PDB entry 7U32 | electron microscopy, 3.46 A resolution | chains F and G of the 20 polymer chains in the assembly

[Chain F (and G)]
Molecule: Integrase
Source organism: Visna/maedi virus EV1 KV1772
Notes: EC 2.7.7.-, 3.1.-.-; chain G of this document is another copy of the same molecule, construct and numbering; everything in this record applies to it too
Reference sequence: P35956 (POL_VILVK); residues 1-281 here correspond to UniProt positions 1226-1506 (UniProt number = residue number + 1225)
Amino-acid sequence (281 residues; row label = number of the first residue in the row):
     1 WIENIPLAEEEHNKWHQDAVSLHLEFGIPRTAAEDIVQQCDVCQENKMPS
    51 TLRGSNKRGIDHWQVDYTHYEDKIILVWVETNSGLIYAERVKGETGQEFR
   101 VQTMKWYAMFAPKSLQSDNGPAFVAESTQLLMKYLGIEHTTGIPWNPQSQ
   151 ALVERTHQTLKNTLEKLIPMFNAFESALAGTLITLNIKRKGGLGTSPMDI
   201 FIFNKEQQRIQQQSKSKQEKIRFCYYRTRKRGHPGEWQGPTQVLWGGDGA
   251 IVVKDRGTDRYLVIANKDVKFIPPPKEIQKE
Disordered / not traced: 1-3, 48-59, 277-281 (chain G: 48-58, 216-281)
Ion coordination: Zn2+: H12, H16, C40, C43
Swiss-Prot annotation at these positions:
  - zinc finger: E3 to Q44 (Integrase-type)
  - DNA-binding region: R222 to P274 (Integrase-type)
  - binding site (Zn(2+)): H12, H16, C40, C43
  - binding site (Mg(2+)): D66, D118, E154
What the authors report for this chain:
  - catalytic residues: D66, D118, E154
  - binding site for DNA ev272: R231
  - mutagenesis - E154Q, Y225A, W245E, W245L, V252A, V252D, I272E: abolished catalytic activity
  - mutagenesis - F223A, R231E, Y261A, Y261E, V263E: decreased catalytic activity
  - specificity-determining residues: W145, R231 (proposed by the authors, not directly observed)

[How chain F and chain G interact]
Residue-residue contacts - 35 pairs, chain F then chain G:
  W15(F) - G180(G)
  W15(F) - T184(G)
  W15(F) - K188(G)
  Q17(F) - K188(G)
  D18(F) - R189(G)  salt bridge
  V20(F) - R189(G)
  S21(F) - R189(G)
  L24(F) - G192(G)
  L24(F) - G194(G)
  E25(F) - K190(G)  salt bridge
  N46(F) - N162(G)
  N46(F) - K166(G)
  Q148(F) - A151(G)
  Q148(F) - R155(G)
  A151(F) - Q148(G)
  R155(F) - Q148(G)
  E165(F) - N46(G)  hydrogen bond
  K166(F) - V42(G)
  K166(F) - N46(G)  hydrogen bond
  T184(F) - W15(G)
  K188(F) - E11(G)  salt bridge
  K188(F) - K14(G)
  K188(F) - W15(G)
  K188(F) - Q17(G)
  K188(F) - S21(G)
  R189(F) - S21(G)
  K190(F) - S21(G)
  K190(F) - L24(G)
  K190(F) - E25(G)
  G192(F) - L24(G)
  G192(F) - I200(G)
  L193(F) - T195(G)
  L193(F) - F203(G)  hydrophobic
  F203(F) - G192(G)
  F203(F) - L193(G)  hydrophobic
Also at the interface, not in a pair above, chain F (26 interface residues in all): P147, L152, N162, L167, G191, G194
Also at the interface, not in a pair above, chain G (30 interface residues in all): H16, D18, V20, E154, G191

[Summary]
26 residues of chain F and 30 residues of chain G are in contact, with 2 hydrogen bonds and 3 salt bridges.
Polar contacts include D18(F)-R189(G), E25(F)-K190(G) and K188(F)-E11(G). From the paper: catalytic residues
D66(F), D118(F) and E154(F); E154Q, Y225A and W245E of chain F, among others, abolish catalytic activity; 12
substitutions were tested in all.
Both chains are Integrase (Visna/maedi virus EV1 KV1772). Entry 7U32 (MVV cleaved synaptic complex (CSC)
intasome at 3.4 A resolution) was determined by electron microscopy together with 7Z1Z from the same study.
